Entry 5SY9 (X-ray diffraction, 1.10 A resolution); this record covers chain A.

# Chain A
Protein: Protein deglycase DJ-1
Source organism: Homo sapiens
Notes: EC 3.1.2.-, 3.5.1.-
UniProtKB: Q99497 (PARK7_HUMAN); residues 1-189 here = UniProt positions 1-189
Amino-acid sequence (192 residues; each row starts with the number of its first residue; numbers below 1 keep their minus sign (Gly-2 is residue -2)):
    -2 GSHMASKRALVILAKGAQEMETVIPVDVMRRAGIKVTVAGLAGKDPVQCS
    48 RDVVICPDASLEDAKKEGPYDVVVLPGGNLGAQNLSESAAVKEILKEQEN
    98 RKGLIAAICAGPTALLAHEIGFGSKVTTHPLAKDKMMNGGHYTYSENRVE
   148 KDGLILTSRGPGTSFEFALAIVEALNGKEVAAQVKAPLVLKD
Unresolved in the structure: -2 to 0, 189
Construct notes: expression tag (-2 to 0); engineered mutation Gln15 (Glu in Q99497)
Modified / non-standard residues: Cys106 (3-sulfinoalanine; CSD)
UniProt features mapped onto this chain:
  - active site: Cys106 (Nucleophile), His126
  - site: Asp149, Gly150 (Cleavage)
  - modified residue: Ala2 (N-acetylalanine), Tyr67 (Phosphotyrosine), Cys106 (Cysteine sulfinic acid (-SO2H)), Lys148 (N6-acetyllysine), Lys182 (N6-succinyllysine)
  - lipidation (S-palmitoyl cysteine): Cys46, Cys53, Cys106
  - cross-link: Lys130 (Glycyl lysine isopeptide (Lys-Gly) (interchain with G-Cter in SUMO))
  - natural variant: Leu10 (L10P: In PARK7; uncertain significance), Met26 (M26I: In PARK7), Ala39 (A39S: Found in early-onset Parkinson disease with digenic inheritance), Gln45 (deletion: In PARK7), Glu64 (E64D: In PARK7), Ala104 (A104T: In PARK7), Asp149 (D149A: In PARK7), Glu163 (E163K: In PARK7; uncertain significance), Leu166 (L166P: In PARK7)
  - mutagenesis: Leu10 (L10P: Abolishes detoxification activity on methylglyocal-adducted CoA), Glu18 (E18A: Strongly decreases enzymatic activity. Almost abolishes detoxification activity on methylglyocal-adducted CoA; E18D: Strongly decreases enzymatic activity ...), Cys46 (C46A: Reduces protein stability. No effect on oxidation; C46A: Reduces protein stability. No effect on oxidation. Reduced localization in lipid rafts; when associated with A-106 ...), Val51 (V51A: Disrupts dimer formation and strongly reduces ability to eliminate hydrogen peroxide), Cys53 (C53A: Strongly reduces chaperone activity and ability to eliminate hydrogen peroxide; C53S: No effect on mitochondrial translocation neither on deglycase activity), Cys106 (C106A: Abolishes enzymatic activity. Abolishes oxidation, association with mitochondria and protease activity. No effect on chaperone activity. Reduces binding to OTUD7B ...), His126 (H126A: Strongly decreases enzymatic activity), Lys130 (K130R: Partially compensates for loss of stability; when associated with P-166), Ala179 (A179T: No effect on detoxification activity on methylglyocal-adducted CoA)
Disulfide bonds: Cys53 forms a disulfide with the same residue of a neighbouring copy of this chain
What the authors report for this chain:
  - self-association interface (contacts with another copy of this molecule); pairs are residue here / residue on that copy: Gln15-Asp24 (hydrogen bond)
  - mutagenesis - D24L (DeltaTm=-3.1 degC), D24N (Tm change 2.4 degC): decreased stability
  - mutagenesis - D24L: decreased expression

# In short
UniProt lists active-site residues Cys106 and His126 and 9 mutagenesis sites. From the paper: D24L and D24N
reduce stability; a self-association interface involving Gln15.
Chain A is Protein deglycase DJ-1 (Homo sapiens); the structure, Atomic resolution structure of E15Q mutant
human DJ-1, was determined by X-ray diffraction together with 5SY4, 5SY6 and 5SYA from the same study.
